Entry 4GUX (X-ray diffraction, 1.80 A resolution); this record covers chains A and D.

Chain A:
Protein: Cationic trypsin
Source organism: Bos taurus
Notes: EC 3.4.21.4
UniProt: P00760 (TRY1_BOVIN); residues -2 to 243 here correspond to UniProt positions 1-246 (UniProt number = residue number + 3)
Chain sequence (246 residues; each row starts with the number of its first residue; numbers below 1 keep their minus sign (Met-2 is residue -2)):
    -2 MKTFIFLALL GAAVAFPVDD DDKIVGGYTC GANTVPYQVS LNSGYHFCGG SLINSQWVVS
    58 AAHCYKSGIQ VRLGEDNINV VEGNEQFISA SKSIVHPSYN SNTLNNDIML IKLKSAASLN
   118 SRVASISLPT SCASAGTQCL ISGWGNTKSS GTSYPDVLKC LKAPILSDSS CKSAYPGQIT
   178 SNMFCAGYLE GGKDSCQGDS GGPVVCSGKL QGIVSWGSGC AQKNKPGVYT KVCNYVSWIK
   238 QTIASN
Disordered / not traced: -2 to 20
Cystine bridges: Cys27-Cys157, Cys45-Cys61, Cys129-Cys230, Cys136-Cys203, Cys168-Cys182, Cys193-Cys217
Small-molecule neighbours: Ca2+ (CA): Glu72, Asn74, Ile75, Val77, Val78, Glu79, Glu82
UniProt features mapped onto this chain:
  - active site (Charge relay system): His60, Asp104, Ser197
  - binding site (Ca(2+)): Glu72, Asn74, Val77, Glu82
  - binding site (substrate): Asp191, Ser192, Gln194, Gly195, Ser197

Chain D:
Protein: Trypsin inhibitor 2
Source organism: Momordica cochinchinensis
UniProt: P82409 (ITR2_MOMCO); residue numbers follow UniProt; this construct covers 1-34
Chain sequence (34 residues; row label = number of the first residue in the row):
     1 SGSDGGVCPK ILKKCRRDSD CPGACICRGN GYCG
Cystine bridges: Cys8-Cys25, Cys15-Cys27, Cys21-Cys33
Covalently attached groups: covalent link Ser1-Gly34
UniProt features mapped onto this chain:
  - site: Lys10, Ile11 (Reactive bond)
  - cross-link: Ser1 to Gly34 (Cyclopeptide (Ser-Gly)), Asp4 to Gly5 (2-aminosuccinimidyl: acetic acid (Asp-Gly))

Chain A / chain D interface:
Residue-residue contacts (48):
  Tyr42(A) - Leu12(D)
  Tyr42(A) - Lys13(D)
  Tyr42(A) - Lys14(D)  hydrogen bond (side chain-backbone)
  His43(A) - Leu12(D)
  Phe44(A) - Ile11(D)
  Phe44(A) - Leu12(D)  hydrogen bond (backbone-backbone)
  Cys45(A) - Ile11(D)  hydrophobic
  His60(A) - Pro9(D)
  His60(A) - Lys10(D)
  His60(A) - Ile11(D)
  Leu101(A) - Val7(D)  hydrophobic
  Leu101(A) - Pro9(D)  hydrophobic
  Gly148(A) - Asn30(D)  hydrogen bond (backbone-side chain)
  Thr149(A) - Asn30(D)  hydrogen bond
  Tyr151(A) - Leu12(D)  hydrophobic
  Tyr151(A) - Asn30(D)
  Tyr151(A) - Tyr32(D)
  Gln175(A) - Gly5(D)  hydrogen bond (side chain-backbone)
  Asp191(A) - Lys10(D)  salt bridge
  Ser192(A) - Lys10(D)  hydrogen bond
  Cys193(A) - Lys10(D)
  Gln194(A) - Cys8(D)
  Gln194(A) - Pro9(D)  hydrogen bond (side chain-backbone)
  Gln194(A) - Lys10(D)
  Gln194(A) - Ile11(D)
  Gln194(A) - Cys33(D)
  Gly195(A) - Lys10(D)  hydrogen bond (backbone-backbone)
  Gly195(A) - Ile11(D)
  Gly195(A) - Leu12(D)
  Asp196(A) - Lys10(D)  hydrogen bond (backbone-backbone)
  Ser197(A) - Pro9(D)
  Ser197(A) - Lys10(D)  hydrogen bond (side chain-backbone)
  Ser197(A) - Ile11(D)  hydrogen bond (side chain-backbone)
  Ser212(A) - Pro9(D)
  Ser212(A) - Lys10(D)  hydrogen bond (backbone-backbone)
  Trp213(A) - Val7(D)  hydrophobic
  Trp213(A) - Cys8(D)
  Trp213(A) - Pro9(D)  hydrophobic
  Trp213(A) - Lys10(D)
  Gly214(A) - Ser1(D)
  Gly214(A) - Gly6(D)
  Gly214(A) - Cys8(D)  hydrogen bond (backbone-backbone)
  Gly214(A) - Lys10(D)
  Ser215(A) - Ser1(D)
  Ser215(A) - Gly5(D)  hydrogen bond (side chain-backbone)
  Ser215(A) - Gly6(D)  hydrogen bond (side chain-backbone)
  Gly216(A) - Ser1(D)  hydrogen bond (backbone-side chain)
  Gly224(A) - Lys10(D)
Interface residues without a listed pair, chain A (29 interface residues in all): Cys61, Ser98, Asn99, Thr100, Ser147, Val211
Interface residues without a listed pair, chain D (17 interface residues in all): Gly23, Arg28, Gly34

In short:
Chain A and chain D form an interface of 29 and 17 residues respectively, with 16 hydrogen bonds and 1 salt
bridge. Polar contacts include Asp191(A)-Lys10(D), Tyr42(A)-Lys14(D) and Gly148(A)-Asn30(D). Ligands of chain
A: Ca2+.
Here chain A is Cationic trypsin (Bos taurus) and chain D is Trypsin inhibitor 2 (Momordica cochinchinensis).
Entry 4GUX (Crystal structure of trypsin:MCoTi-II complex) was determined by X-ray diffraction.
